6K6M - chain A; structure by X-ray diffraction, 2.07 A resolution.

[Chain A]
Molecule: Protein Nef
Source organism: Human immunodeficiency virus
Amino-acid sequence (169 residues; numbered 88 to 256; the number before each row is that of its first residue):
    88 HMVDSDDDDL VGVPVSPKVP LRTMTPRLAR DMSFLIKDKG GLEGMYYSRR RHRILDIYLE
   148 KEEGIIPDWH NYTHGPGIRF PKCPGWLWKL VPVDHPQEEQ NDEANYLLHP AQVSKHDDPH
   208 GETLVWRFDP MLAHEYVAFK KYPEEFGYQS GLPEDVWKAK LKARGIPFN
Unresolved in the structure: 88-103, 182-185, 199-203
From the paper describing this entry:
  - contacts within the chain: Glu-231/Arg-251, Glu-232/Arg-251, Tyr-235/Glu-241 (hydrogen bond), Ser-237/Leu-239 (hydrogen bond), Glu-241/Lys-245 (hydrogen bond), Glu-241/Trp-244 (hydrophobic contact), Tyr-235/Trp-244 (hydrophobic contact), Lys-245/Leu-248 (hydrophobic contact), Leu-248/Ile-253 (hydrophobic contact)
  - interface residues: Arg-137, Glu-190 to Leu-195
  - specificity-determining residues: Glu-149, Glu-150, Ile-152 (proposed by the authors, not directly observed)

[In short]
The paper reports interface residues Arg-137 and Glu-190; specificity determinants Glu-149, Glu-150 and
Ile-152.
Chain A is Protein Nef (Human immunodeficiency virus); the structure, Crystal structure of HIV-2 Nef protein,
was determined by X-ray diffraction, deposited together with 6K6N.
